PDB entry 8P9C | X-ray diffraction, 1.76 A resolution | chains A and C of the 3 polymer chains in the assembly

[Chain A]
Molecule: Tumor protein 63
Organism: Homo sapiens
UniProt: Q9H3D4 (P63_HUMAN); residues 358-416 here correspond to UniProt positions 397-455 (UniProt number = residue number + 39)
Amino-acid sequence (61 residues; row label = number of the first residue in the row):
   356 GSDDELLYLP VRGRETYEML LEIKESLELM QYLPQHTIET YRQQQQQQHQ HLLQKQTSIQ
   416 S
Disordered / not traced: 356-358, 413-416
Construct notes: expression tag (356-357); conflict Glu377 (Lys416 in Q9H3D4)

[Chain C]
Molecule: Darpin 1810 F11
Organism: Lama glama
Notes: antibody fragment or engineered binder
Amino-acid sequence (159 residues; each row starts with the number of its first residue):
     1 GSDLGKKLLE AAQTGQDDEV RILMANGADV NAMDMVGMTP LHLAAVNGHL EIVEVLLKTS
    61 ADVNAQDYQG ETPLHLAAIW GHLEIVEVLL KAGADVNAND LVGHTPLHLA AWSGHLEIVE
   121 VLLKHGADVN AQDKFGKTAF DISIDNGNED IAEVLQKAA

[How chain A and chain C interact]
Pairs across the interface - 24 pairs, chain A then chain C:
  Asp359(A) - Gly1(C)  hydrogen bond (side chain-backbone)
  Asp359(A) - Met33(C)
  Leu382(A) - Met35(C)
  Glu383(A) - Met35(C)
  Glu383(A) - Val36(C)
  Gln386(A) - Gln13(C)
  Gln386(A) - Asp34(C)  hydrogen bond
  Gln386(A) - Met35(C)
  Gln386(A) - Met38(C)
  Gln386(A) - Leu43(C)
  Tyr387(A) - Met38(C)  hydrophobic
  Tyr387(A) - Val46(C)
  Tyr387(A) - Asp67(C)  hydrogen bond
  Tyr387(A) - Gln69(C)  hydrogen bond
  Tyr387(A) - Glu71(C)
  Tyr387(A) - Leu76(C)  hydrophobic
  Tyr387(A) - Trp80(C)  hydrogen bond (backbone-side chain)
  Leu388(A) - Val46(C)
  Leu388(A) - Asn47(C)
  Pro389(A) - Val46(C)
  Pro389(A) - Asn47(C)
  Pro389(A) - Trp80(C)  hydrophobic
  Gln390(A) - Gln13(C)
  Gln390(A) - Asn47(C)  hydrogen bond (backbone-side chain)
Interface residues without a listed pair, chain A (9 interface residues in all): Thr392
Interface residues without a listed pair, chain C (18 interface residues in all): Lys6, Thr14, Tyr68

[In short]
Chain A and chain C form an interface of 9 and 18 residues respectively; the contacts include 6 hydrogen
bonds. Polar pairs include Asp359(A)-Gly1(C), Gln386(A)-Asp34(C) and Tyr387(A)-Asp67(C).
Chain A is Tumor protein 63 (Homo sapiens) and chain C is Darpin 1810 F11 (Lama glama); the structure, Crystal
structure of p63-p73 heterotetramer (tetramerisation domain) in complex with darpin 1810 F11, was determined
by X-ray diffraction, deposited together with 8P9D and 8P9E.
